Entry 9JKG (electron microscopy, 3.50 A resolution); this record covers chains B and A of the 6 polymer chains in the assembly.

# Chain B
Protein: Envelope glycoprotein gp160
Source organism: Simian-Human immunodeficiency virus
UniProtKB: G1JZH9 (G1JZH9_9PLVG); residues 21-714 here correspond to UniProt positions 19-712 (UniProt number = residue number - 2)
Amino-acid sequence (722 residues; each row starts with the number of its first residue):
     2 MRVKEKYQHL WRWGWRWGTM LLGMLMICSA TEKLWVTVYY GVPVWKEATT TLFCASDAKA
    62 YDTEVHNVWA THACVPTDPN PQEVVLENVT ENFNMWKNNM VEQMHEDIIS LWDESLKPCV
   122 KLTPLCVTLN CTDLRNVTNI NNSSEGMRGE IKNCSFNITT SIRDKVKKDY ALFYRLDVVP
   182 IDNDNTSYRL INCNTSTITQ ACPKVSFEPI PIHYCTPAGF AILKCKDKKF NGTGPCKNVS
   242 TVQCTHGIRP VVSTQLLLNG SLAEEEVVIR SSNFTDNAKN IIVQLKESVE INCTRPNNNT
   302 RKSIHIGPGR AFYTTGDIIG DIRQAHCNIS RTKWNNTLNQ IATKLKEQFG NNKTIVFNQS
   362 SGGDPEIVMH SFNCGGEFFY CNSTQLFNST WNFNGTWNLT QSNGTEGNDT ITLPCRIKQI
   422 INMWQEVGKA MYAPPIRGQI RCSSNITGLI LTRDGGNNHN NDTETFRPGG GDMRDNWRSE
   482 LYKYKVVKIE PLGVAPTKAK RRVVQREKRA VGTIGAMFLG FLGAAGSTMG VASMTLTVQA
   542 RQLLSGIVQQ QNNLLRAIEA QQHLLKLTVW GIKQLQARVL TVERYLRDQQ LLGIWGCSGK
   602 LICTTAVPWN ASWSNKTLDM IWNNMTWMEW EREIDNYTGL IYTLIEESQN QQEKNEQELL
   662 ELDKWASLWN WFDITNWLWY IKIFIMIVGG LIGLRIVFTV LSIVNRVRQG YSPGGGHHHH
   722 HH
Disordered / not traced: 2-519, 690-723
Cystine bridges: Cys598-Cys604
Glycans and other covalent adducts: N-acetylglucosamine (NAG) linked to Asn611, Asn616, Asn625, Asn637
Sequence notes: initiating methionine (2); expression tag (3-20, 715-723); conflict Thr32 (Val30 in G1JZH9), Lys34 (Asn32 in G1JZH9), Glu115 (Gln113 in G1JZH9), Val532 (Ala530 in G1JZH9), Met535 (Ile533 in G1JZH9), Gln543 (Leu541 in G1JZH9), Lys567 (Gln565 in G1JZH9), Thr582 (Ala580 in G1JZH9)

# Chain A
Protein: Envelope glycoprotein gp160
Source organism: Simian-Human immunodeficiency virus
UniProtKB: G1JZH9 (G1JZH9_9PLVG); the construct lacks a stretch of the UniProt sequence and is renumbered around it, so the offset changes along the chain: 20-146 = UniProt 19-145; 150-309 = UniProt 146-305; 312-321 = UniProt 306-315; 322-395 = UniProt 317-390; 2 more segments
Amino-acid sequence (722 residues; each row starts with the number of its first residue; note: 5 numbers in that range are skipped by the numbering (no residue carries them; nothing is unmodelled there)):
     1 MRVKEKYQHL WRWGWRWGTM LLGMLMICSA TEKLWVTVYY GVPVWKEATT TLFCASDAKA
    61 YDTEVHNVWA THACVPTDPN PQEVVLENVT ENFNMWKNNM VEQMHEDIIS LWDESLKPCV
   121 KLTPLCVTLN CTDLRNVTNI NNSSEG
   150 MRGEIKNCSF NITTSIRDKV KKDYALFYRL DVVPIDNDNT SYRLINCNTS TITQACPKVS
   210 FEPIPIHYCT PAGFAILKCK DKKFNGTGPC KNVSTVQCTH GIRPVVSTQL LLNGSLAEEE
   270 VVIRSSNFTD NAKNIIVQLK ESVEINCTRP NNNTRKSIHI
   312 GPGRAFYTTG
  321A D
   322 IIGDIRQAHC NISRTKWNNT LNQIATKLKE QFGNNKTIVF NQSSGGDPEI VMHSFNCGGE
   382 FFYCNSTQLF NSTW
  395A N
   396 FNGTWNLTQS NGTEGNDTIT LPCRIKQIIN MWQEVGKAMY APPIRGQIRC SSNITGLILT
   456 RDGGNNHNN
  464A D
   465 TETFRPGGGD MRDNWRSELY KYKVVKIEPL GVAPTKAKRR VVQREKRAVG TIGAMFLGFL
   525 GAAGSTMGVA SMTLTVQARQ LLSGIVQQQN NLLRAIEAQQ HLLKLTVWGI KQLQARVLTV
   585 ERYLRDQQLL GIWGCSGKLI CTTAVPWNAS WSNKTLDMIW NNMTWMEWER EIDNYTGLIY
   645 TLIEESQNQQ EKNEQELLEL DKWASLWNWF DITNWLWYIK IFIMIVGGLI GLRIVFTVLS
   705 IVNRVRQGYS PGGGHHHHHH
Disordered / not traced: 1-31, 512-724
Cystine bridges: Cys54-Cys74, Cys119-Cys205, Cys126-Cys196, Cys131-Cys157, Cys218-Cys247, Cys228-Cys239, Cys296-Cys331, Cys378-Cys445, Cys385-Cys418
Glycans and other covalent adducts: N-acetylglucosamine (NAG) linked to Asn88, Asn130, Asn156, Asn160, Asn188, Asn234, Asn241, Asn262, Asn276, Asn295, Asn301, Asn332, Asn339, Asn356, Asn362, Asn392, Asn401, Asn448; glycan linked to Asn197
Sequence notes: initiating methionine (1); expression tag (2-19, 716-724); conflict Thr31 (Val30 in G1JZH9), Lys33 (Asn32 in G1JZH9), Glu114 (Gln113 in G1JZH9), Val533 (Ala530 in G1JZH9), Met536 (Ile533 in G1JZH9), Gln544 (Leu541 in G1JZH9), Lys568 (Gln565 in G1JZH9), Thr583 (Ala580 in G1JZH9)
Small-molecule neighbours: 83G (1-[(2R)-4-(benzenecarbonyl)-2-methylpiperazin-1-yl]-2-(4-methoxy-1H-pyrrolo[2,3-b]pyridin-3-yl)ethane-1,2-dione): Ile109, Trp112, Asp113, Leu116, Val255, Thr257, Ser375, Phe376, Asn377, Phe382, Tyr384, Ile424, Asn425, Met426, Trp427, Lys432, Met434, Met475
What the authors report for this chain:
  - post-translational modification sites: Asn130, Asn156, Asn160, Asn188

# Interface between chain B and chain A
Residue-residue contacts - 132 pairs, chain B then chain A:
  Leu520(B) with Gln82(A)
  Phe522(B) with Gln82(A); Glu83(A); Val84(A), hydrophobic; Ala224(A), hydrophobic; Thr244(A); Val245(A); Gln246(A)
  Leu523(B) with Gly41(A)
  Gly524(B) with Pro43(A)
  Ala525(B) with Pro43(A)
  Ala526(B) with Pro43(A); Trp45(A), hydrophobic; Val89(A), hydrophobic
  Gly527(B) with Glu87(A); Asn88(A); Val89(A)
  Met530(B) with Ala497(A), hydrophobic
  Met535(B) with Pro43(A), hydrophobic
  Arg542(B) with Tyr39(A); Tyr40(A), hydrogen bond (side chain-backbone); Gly41(A), hydrogen bond (side chain-backbone); Val42(A)
  Ile559(B) with Pro76(A)
  Gln563(B) with Tyr61(A), hydrogen bond (backbone-side chain); Pro76(A)
  Leu565(B) with Tyr61(A), hydrophobic; His72(A); Ala73(A), hydrophobic
  Thr569(B) with Glu114(A)
  Val570(B) with Ser110(A); Leu111(A), hydrophobic; Glu114(A)
  Trp571(B) with Cys54(A), hydrophobic; Ala70(A); Thr71(A); Asp107(A); Leu111(A); Tyr217(A)
  Lys574(B) with Thr51(A); Leu52(A); Gln103(A), hydrogen bond; Asp107(A), salt bridge
  Gln575(B) with Ala73(A), hydrogen bond (side chain-backbone); Val75(A)
  Gln577(B) with Thr51(A), hydrogen bond
  Ala578(B) with Thr51(A); Pro220(A)
  Leu581(B) with Thr50(A); Thr51(A)
  Thr582(B) with Pro220(A); Ala221(A)
  Arg585(B) with Phe223(A); Lys490(A)
  Asp589(B) with Tyr40(A), hydrogen bond; Leu494(A)
  Gln590(B) with Tyr40(A)
  Leu592(B) with Leu494(A), hydrophobic
  Leu593(B) with Tyr40(A), hydrophobic; Leu494(A), hydrophobic
  Trp596(B) with Val38(A), hydrophobic; Leu494(A), hydrophobic; Arg503(A), hydrogen bond (backbone-side chain)
  Gly597(B) with Arg503(A)
  Cys598(B) with Arg503(A), hydrogen bond
  Leu602(B) with Val38(A); Tyr39(A); Tyr40(A), hydrogen bond (backbone-backbone)
  Ile603(B) with Thr37(A); Val38(A); Tyr39(A), hydrophobic
  Cys604(B) with Thr37(A); Val38(A), hydrogen bond (backbone-backbone)
  Thr605(B) with Thr37(A); Ala501(A); Lys502(A), hydrogen bond (side chain-backbone); Arg503(A), hydrogen bond (backbone-side chain)
  Thr606(B) with Trp35(A); Val36(A), hydrogen bond (side chain-backbone); Lys502(A); Arg503(A), hydrogen bond (backbone-backbone)
  Ala607(B) with Trp35(A); Lys502(A); Arg503(A)
  Val608(B) with Trp35(A); Val36(A), hydrogen bond (backbone-backbone)
  Pro609(B) with Leu34(A); Trp35(A)
  Trp610(B) with Leu34(A), hydrogen bond (backbone-backbone); Trp35(A); Val36(A); Ala497(A); Pro498(A)
  Leu619(B) with Leu34(A), hydrophobic; Pro498(A); Lys500(A)
  Ile622(B) with Pro498(A)
  Trp623(B) with Tyr39(A); Ala497(A); Pro498(A); Thr499(A)
  Trp628(B) with Tyr39(A), hydrophobic; Val42(A); Pro43(A); Val44(A); Gly495(A); Val496(A); Ala497(A), hydrophobic
  Met629(B) with Pro43(A); Val44(A), hydrophobic; Trp45(A), hydrogen bond (side chain-backbone)
  Trp631(B) with Val496(A), hydrogen bond (side chain-backbone); Ala497(A); Pro498(A)
  Glu632(B) with Val44(A); Glu492(A)
  Tyr643(B) with Val496(A), hydrophobic
  Glu647(B) with Val36(A); Val38(A)
  Gln650(B) with Arg503(A)
  Glu654(B) with Arg503(A)
  Glu657(B) with Gln507(A)
  Gln658(B) with Gln507(A)
  Leu661(B) with Gln507(A); Arg508(A), hydrogen bond (backbone-side chain)
  Asp664(B) with Arg508(A), salt bridge
  Trp666(B) with Arg511(A)
  Ala667(B) with Arg508(A)
  Trp670(B) with Lys510(A); Arg511(A)
  Asn671(B) with Lys510(A)
  Leu679(B) with Lys510(A)
Also at the interface, not in a pair above, chain B (67 interface residues in all): Ser528, Gln551, Arg588, Trp614, Asp636, Thr639, Ile642, Asp674
Also at the interface, not in a pair above, chain A (65 interface residues in all): Lys46, Phe53, Cys74, Asp78, Ile215, Gly222, Ile491

# Summary
67 residues of chain B and 65 residues of chain A are in contact; the contacts include 20 hydrogen bonds and 2
salt bridges. Polar contacts include Lys574(B)-Asp107(A), Asp664(B)-Arg508(A) and Arg542(B)-Tyr40(A). Chain A
binds compound 83G. Covalently linked N-acetylglucosamine: at Asn611(B), Asn616(B), Asn625(B) and Asn637(B).
From the paper: modification sites Asn130(A), Asn156(A) and Asn160(A) among others.
Both chains are Envelope glycoprotein gp160 (Simian-Human immunodeficiency virus). Entry 9JKG (Asymmetric
structure of cleaved HIV-1 Tri FPPR envelope glycoprotein trimer in amphipol-lipid nanodiscs (Tri FPPR.2)) was
determined by electron microscopy (same publication as 9JKF).
